PDB entry 4WHM | X-ray diffraction, 1.85 A resolution | chain A

[Chain A]
Molecule: UDP-glucose:anthocyanidin 3-O-glucosyltransferase
Source organism: Clitoria ternatea
Notes: EC 2.4.1.115
UniProtKB: A4F1R4 (A4F1R4_CLITE); residues 1-446 here = UniProt positions 1-446
Sequence (446 residues; row label = number of the first residue in the row):
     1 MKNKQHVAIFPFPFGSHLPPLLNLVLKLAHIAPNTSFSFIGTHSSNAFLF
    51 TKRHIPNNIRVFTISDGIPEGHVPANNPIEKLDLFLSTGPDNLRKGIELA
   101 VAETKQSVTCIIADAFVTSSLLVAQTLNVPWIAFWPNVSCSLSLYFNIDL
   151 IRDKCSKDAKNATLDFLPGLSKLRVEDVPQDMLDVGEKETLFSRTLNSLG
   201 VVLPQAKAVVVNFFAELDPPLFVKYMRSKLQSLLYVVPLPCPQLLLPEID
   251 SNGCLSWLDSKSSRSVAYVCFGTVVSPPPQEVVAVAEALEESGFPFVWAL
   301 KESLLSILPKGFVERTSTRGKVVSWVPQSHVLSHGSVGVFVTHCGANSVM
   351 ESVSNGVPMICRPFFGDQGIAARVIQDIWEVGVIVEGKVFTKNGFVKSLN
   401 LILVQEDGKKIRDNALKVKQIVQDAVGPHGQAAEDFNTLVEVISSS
Small-molecule neighbours: UDP (uridine-5'-diphosphate): S16, Y268, C270, G272, T273, V274, A299, S324, W325, V326, Q328, S329, H343, G345, A346, N347, S348, E351, F365
What the authors report for this chain:
  - binding site for UDP: S16, T273, W325, H343, N347, S348, E351
  - conformationally variable residues (order/disorder transition, side-chain flip): T273 to P277, W325, N347
  - catalytic residues: H17, D114, H343 (proposed by the authors, not directly observed)
  - specificity-determining residues: I79, Y145, D181 (proposed by the authors, not directly observed)

[Overview]
Chain A binds UDP. From the paper: catalytic residues H17, D114 and H343; a binding site for UDP at S16, T273
and W325 among others.
Chain A is UDP-glucose:anthocyanidin 3-O-glucosyltransferase (Clitoria ternatea); the structure, Crystal
structure of UDP-glucose: anthocyanidin 3-O-glucosyltransferase in complex with UDP, was determined by X-ray
diffraction (same publication as 4REL, 4REM and 4REN).
